Entry 8CA9 (electron microscopy, 2.29 A resolution); this record covers chains A and C of the 6 polymer chains in the assembly.

== Chain A (and C) ==
Molecule: Arylphorin
Source organism: Galleria mellonella
Notes: chain C of this document is another copy of the same molecule, construct and numbering; everything in this record applies to it too
UniProtKB: Q24995 (ARY_GALME); numbering as in UniProt (aligned over 1-702)
Chain sequence (702 residues; row label = number of the first residue in the row):
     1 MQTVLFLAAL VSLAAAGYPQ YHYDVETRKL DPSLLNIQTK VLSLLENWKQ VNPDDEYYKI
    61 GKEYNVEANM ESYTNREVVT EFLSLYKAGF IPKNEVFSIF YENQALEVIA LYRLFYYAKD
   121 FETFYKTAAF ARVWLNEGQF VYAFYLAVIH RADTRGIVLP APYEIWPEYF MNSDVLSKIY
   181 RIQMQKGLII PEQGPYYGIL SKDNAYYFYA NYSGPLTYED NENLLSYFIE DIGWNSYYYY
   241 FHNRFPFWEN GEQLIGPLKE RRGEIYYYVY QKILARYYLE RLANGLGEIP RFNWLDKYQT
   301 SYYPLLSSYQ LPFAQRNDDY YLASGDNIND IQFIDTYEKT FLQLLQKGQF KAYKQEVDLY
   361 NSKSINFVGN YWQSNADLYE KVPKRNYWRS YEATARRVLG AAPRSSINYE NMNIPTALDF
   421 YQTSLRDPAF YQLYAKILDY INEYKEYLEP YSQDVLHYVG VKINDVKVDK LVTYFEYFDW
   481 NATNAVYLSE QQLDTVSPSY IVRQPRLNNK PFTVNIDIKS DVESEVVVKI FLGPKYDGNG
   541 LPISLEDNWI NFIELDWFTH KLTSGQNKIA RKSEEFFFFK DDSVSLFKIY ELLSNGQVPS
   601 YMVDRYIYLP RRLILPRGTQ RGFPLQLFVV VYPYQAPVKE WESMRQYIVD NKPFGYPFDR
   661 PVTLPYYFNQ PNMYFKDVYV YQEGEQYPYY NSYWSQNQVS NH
Not modelled in the structure: 1-16, 697-702
Covalently attached groups: glycan linked to N211, N481
Bound ions: Cu ion: Q299, D318
Curated features (UniProtKB/Swiss-Prot):
  - glycosylation (N-linked (GlcNAc...) asparagine): N211, N481
What the authors report for this chain:
  - post-translational modification sites: N211, N481
  - Cu ion coordination: E219, D318

== How chain A and chain C interact ==
Residue-residue contacts - 35 pairs, chain A then chain C:
  S84(A) with Y666(C), hydrogen bond
  A88(A) with Y666(C), hydrophobic
  L295(A) with L295(C), hydrophobic
  A323(A) with N293(C)
  G325(A) with R291(C)
  I328(A) with F292(C); N293(C)
  Q332(A) with D335(C), hydrogen bond; E338(C), hydrogen bond; K339(C)
  F333(A) with Q346(C)
  D335(A) with K339(C), salt bridge
  T336(A) with K339(C); L342(C); Q343(C)
  T340(A) with Q343(C), hydrogen bond
  Q343(A) with Q343(C), hydrogen bond
  Y353(A) with Q346(C), hydrogen bond
  P383(A) with Y360(C), hydrogen bond (backbone-side chain)
  K384(A) with Y360(C)
  R385(A) with Q346(C), hydrogen bond (side chain-backbone); K347(C), hydrogen bond (side chain-backbone); G348(C); Y360(C), hydrogen bond; Y447(C), hydrogen bond
  N386(A) with E446(C); Y447(C), hydrogen bond (side chain-backbone)
  Y387(A) with L345(C); Q346(C); E443(C); Y447(C), hydrophobic
  R389(A) with E443(C), salt bridge
  Y409(A) with D537(C), hydrogen bond; N539(C), hydrogen bond; L541(C), hydrophobic
Interface residues without a listed pair, chain A (22 interface residues in all): Y321, Y379
Interface residues without a listed pair, chain C (26 interface residues in all): D296, Y440, E449, L664, Y667

== Summary ==
The interface between chain A and chain C involves 22 residues on one side and 26 on the other; the contacts
include 14 hydrogen bonds and 2 salt bridges. Polar pairs include D335(A)-K339(C), R389(A)-E443(C) and
S84(A)-Y666(C). From the paper: Cu ion coordination by E219(A) and D318(A); modification sites N211(A) and
N481(A).
Chain A and chain C are both Arylphorin (Galleria mellonella); the structure, Cryo-EM structure of the
Cibeles-Demetra 3:3 heterocomplex from Galleria mellonella saliva, was determined by electron microscopy (same
publication as 8CAD, 8CAN and 8PO9).
